PDB entry 4O3O | X-ray diffraction, 1.70 A resolution | chains A and T of the 3 polymer chains in the assembly

# Chain A
Name: DNA polymerase eta
Organism: Homo sapiens
Notes: EC 2.7.7.7
UniProt: Q9Y253 (POLH_HUMAN); residue numbers follow UniProt; this construct covers 1-432
Sequence (435 residues; row label = number of the first residue in the row; numbers below 1 keep their minus sign (Gly-2 is residue -2)):
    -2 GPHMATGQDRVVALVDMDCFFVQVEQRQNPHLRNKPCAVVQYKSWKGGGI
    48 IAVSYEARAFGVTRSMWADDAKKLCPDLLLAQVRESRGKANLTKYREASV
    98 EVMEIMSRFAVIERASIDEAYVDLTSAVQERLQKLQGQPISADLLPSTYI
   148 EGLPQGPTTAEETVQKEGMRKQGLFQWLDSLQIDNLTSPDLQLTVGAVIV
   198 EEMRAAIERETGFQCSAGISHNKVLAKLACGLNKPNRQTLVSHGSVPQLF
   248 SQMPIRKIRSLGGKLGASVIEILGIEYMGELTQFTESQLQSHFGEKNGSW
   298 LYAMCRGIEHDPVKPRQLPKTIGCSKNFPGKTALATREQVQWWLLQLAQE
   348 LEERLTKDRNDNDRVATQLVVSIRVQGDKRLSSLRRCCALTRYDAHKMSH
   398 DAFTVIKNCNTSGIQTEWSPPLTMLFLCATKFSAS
Unresolved in the structure: 156-159
Construct notes: expression tag (-2 to 0)
Curated features (UniProtKB/Swiss-Prot):
  - binding site (Mg(2+)): Asp13, Met14, Asp115, Glu116
  - binding site (Mn(2+)): Asp13, Met14, Asp115, Glu116
  - binding site (a 2'-deoxyribonucleoside 5'-triphosphate): Arg61
  - natural variant: Val37 (deletion: In XPV), Leu75 (deletion: In XPV), Arg93 (R93P: In XPV), Arg111 (R111H: In XPV), Thr122 (T122P: In XPV), Gly153 (G153D: In a breast cancer sample), Thr191 (T191P: In XPV), Gly263 (G263V: In XPV), Val266 (V266D: In XPV), Gly295 (G295R: In XPV), Arg361 (R361S: In XPV)
  - mutagenesis: Tyr52 (Y52A/F: Reduces DNA polymerase activity; Y52E: Reduces DNA polymerase activity. Increases fidelity of replication and reduces translesion bypass), Arg61 (R61A: Reduces enzymatic activity by two-thirds), Ser62 (S62G: Increased DNA polymerase activity and translesion bypass compared to wild-type), Ala68 (A68S/V: Severe reduction in thymine dimer translesion bypass), Asn324 to Pro326 (Reduces binding to chromatin and to monoubiquitinated PCNA. Abolishes binding to monoubiquitinated PCNA; when associated with 705-E--H-713 Del)
Ion coordination: Mg2+ site 1: Asp13, Met14, Asp115 (together with DZ4); Mg2+ site 2: Asp13, Asp115, Glu116 (together with DZ4) (shared with 1 residue of chain P)
Small-molecule neighbours: DZ4 (2'-deoxy-5'-O-[(R)-hydroxy{[(R)-hydroxy(phosphonooxy)phosphoryl]amino}phosphoryl]adenosine): Asp13, Met14, Asp15, Cys16, Phe17, Phe18, Ile48, Ala49, Tyr52, Arg55, Arg61, Ile114, Asp115, Glu116, Lys231
Reported in the primary citation:
  - binding site for the 12-nt DNA strand (chain T): Gln38
  - conformationally variable residues (side-chain flip): Arg61
  - binding site for DZ4: Arg61
  - specificity-determining residues: Arg61 (proposed by the authors, not directly observed)

# Chain T
Molecule: 12-nt DNA strand
Sequence (12 nucleotides; row label = number of the first residue in the row):
     1 CATGATGACGCT
Modified positions: 8OG (8-oxo-2'-deoxy-guanosine-5'-monophosphate) at position 4
Small-molecule neighbours: DZ4 (2'-deoxy-5'-O-[(R)-hydroxy{[(R)-hydroxy(phosphonooxy)phosphoryl]amino}phosphoryl]adenosine): DT3, 8OG_4, DA5

# How chain A and chain T interact
Residue-residue contacts (43):
  Gln38(A) - 8OG_4(T)  hydrogen bond to the sugar
  Gln38(A) - DA5(T)  sugar contact
  Tyr39(A) - 8OG_4(T)  phosphate contact
  Tyr39(A) - DA5(T)  hydrogen bond to the phosphate
  Trp42(A) - DA2(T)  stacking on the base
  Arg61(A) - DT3(T)  base contact
  Ser62(A) - DT3(T)  base contact
  Trp64(A) - DA2(T)  phosphate contact
  Trp64(A) - DT3(T)  phosphate contact
  Lys86(A) - DT6(T)  salt bridge to the phosphate
  Ala87(A) - DA5(T)  sugar contact
  Leu89(A) - DA5(T)  phosphate contact
  Arg93(A) - DT6(T)  salt bridge to the phosphate
  Arg93(A) - DG7(T)  salt bridge to the phosphate
  Lys293(A) - DC11(T)  salt bridge to the phosphate
  Lys311(A) - DC9(T)  phosphate contact
  Arg313(A) - DA8(T)  salt bridge to the phosphate
  Arg313(A) - DC9(T)  salt bridge to the phosphate
  Pro316(A) - DA8(T)  phosphate contact
  Lys317(A) - DA8(T)  hydrogen bond to the phosphate
  Lys317(A) - DC9(T)  salt bridge to the phosphate
  Thr318(A) - DG7(T)  sugar contact
  Thr318(A) - DA8(T)  hydrogen bond to the phosphate
  Ile319(A) - DG7(T)  phosphate contact
  Gly320(A) - DT6(T)  sugar contact
  Gly320(A) - DG7(T)  hydrogen bond to the phosphate
  Cys321(A) - DT6(T)  phosphate contact
  Ser322(A) - DA5(T)  sugar contact
  Ser322(A) - DT6(T)  hydrogen bond to the phosphate
  Lys323(A) - DA5(T)  salt bridge to the phosphate
  Asn324(A) - 8OG_4(T)  hydrogen bond to the phosphate
  Asn324(A) - DA5(T)  hydrogen bond to the phosphate
  Pro326(A) - DC1(T)  phosphate contact
  Pro326(A) - DA2(T)  sugar contact
  Pro326(A) - 8OG_4(T)  phosphate contact
  Gly327(A) - DC1(T)  hydrogen bond to the phosphate
  Gly327(A) - DA2(T)  phosphate contact
  Thr329(A) - DA2(T)  base contact
  Arg351(A) - DT6(T)  salt bridge to the phosphate
  Arg351(A) - DG7(T)  salt bridge to the phosphate
  Leu378(A) - DT6(T)  base contact
  Leu378(A) - DG7(T)  base contact
  Met421(A) - DT6(T)  base contact
Other interface residues (no listed pair), chain A (35 interface residues in all): Gly46, Ile47, Ile48, Arg111, Leu315, Glu347, Phe423

# Summary
35 residues of chain A face 10 of chain T across their interface, with 9 hydrogen bonds, 10 salt bridges and 1
aromatic stacking contact. Polar pairs include Gln38(A)-8OG_4(T), Tyr39(A)-DA5(T) and Lys317(A)-DA8(T). From
the paper: a binding site for the 12-nt DNA strand (chain T) at Gln38(A); a binding site for DZ4 at Arg61(A).
Here chain A is DNA polymerase eta (Homo sapiens) and chain T is a 12-nt DNA strand. Entry 4O3O (Crystal
structure of human polymerase eta inserting datp opposite an 8-oxog containing dna template) was determined by
X-ray diffraction, deposited together with 4O3N, 4O3P, 4O3Q, 4O3R and 4O3S.
